Entry 5ITT (X-ray diffraction, 2.53 A resolution); this record covers chains A and D.

Chain A:
Molecule: Endonuclease 8-like 1
From: Homo sapiens
Notes: EC 3.2.2.-, 4.2.99.18
Reference sequence: Q96FI4 (NEIL1_HUMAN); residues 1-390 here = UniProt positions 1-390
Amino-acid sequence (400 residues; row label = number of the first residue in the row):
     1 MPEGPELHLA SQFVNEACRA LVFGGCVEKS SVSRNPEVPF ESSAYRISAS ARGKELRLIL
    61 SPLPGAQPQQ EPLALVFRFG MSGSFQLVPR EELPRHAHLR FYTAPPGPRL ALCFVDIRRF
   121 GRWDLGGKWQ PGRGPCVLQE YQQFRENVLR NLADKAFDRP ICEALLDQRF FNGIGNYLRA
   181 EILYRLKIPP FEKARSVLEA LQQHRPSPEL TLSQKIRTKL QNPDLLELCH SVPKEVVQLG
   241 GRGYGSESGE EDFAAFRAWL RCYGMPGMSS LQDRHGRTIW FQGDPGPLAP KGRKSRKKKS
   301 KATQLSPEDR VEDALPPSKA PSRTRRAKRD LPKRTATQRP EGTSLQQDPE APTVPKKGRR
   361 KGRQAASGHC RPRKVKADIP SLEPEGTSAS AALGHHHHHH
Unresolved in the structure: 1, 203-221, 292-400
Sequence notes: engineered mutation Arg242 (Lys in Q96FI4); expression tag (391-400)
UniProt features mapped onto this chain:
  - active site: Pro2 (Schiff-base intermediate with DNA), Glu3 (Proton donor), Lys54 (Proton donor), Arg339 (Proton donor)
  - binding site (DNA): Asn176, Arg339
  - natural variant: Ala44 (A44D: Found in a patient with childhood-onset nephrotic syndrome, focal segmental glomerulosclerosis and end-stage renal disease; uncertain significance), Ala156 (A156T: Found in a patient with childhood-onset steroid-resistant nephrotic syndrome; uncertain significance), Glu181 (E181K: Found in a patient with nephrotic syndrome also carrying mutation P-159 in MYO1E), Arg242 (K242R: In RNA edited version; this construct carries the variant)
  - mutagenesis: Pro2 (P2T: Loss of glycosylase and AP lyase activity; Loss of glycosylase activity), Glu3 (E3Q: Loss of glycosylase and AP lyase activity), Lys54 (K54L: Loss of glycosylase activity), Arg277 (R277A: Strongly reduced glycosylase activity. Has little effect on AP lyase activity)
What the authors report for this chain:
  - binding site for the 26-nt DNA strand (chain D): Met81, Arg118, Phe120, Tyr244
  - conformationally variable residues (loop rearrangement): Gly240 to Asp252
  - catalytic residues: Pro2, Glu6, Arg242 (from molecular simulation)
  - mutagenesis - R242K: increased catalytic activity on Tg
  - mutagenesis - E6A, R242Q (15-fold): decreased catalytic activity on Tg
  - mutagenesis - R242K: unchanged catalytic activity (lyase activity)

Chain D:
Molecule: 26-nt DNA strand
Sequence (26 nucleotides; numbered 1 to 28; 2 numbers in that range are skipped by the numbering (no residue carries them; nothing is unmodelled there); the number before each row is that of its first residue):
     1 CGTCCACGTC TAC
    16 TAGACCTGGA CGG

How chain A and chain D interact:
Pairs across the interface (37):
  Pro2(A) - DC7(D)  sugar contact
  Glu3(A) - DC7(D)  sugar contact
  Glu3(A) - DG8(D)  phosphate contact
  Arg34(A) - DC21(D)  salt bridge to the phosphate
  Lys54(A) - DG8(D)  salt bridge to the phosphate
  Lys54(A) - DT9(D)  salt bridge to the phosphate
  Arg78(A) - DC10(D)  salt bridge to the phosphate
  Gly80(A) - DG8(D)  sugar contact
  Met81(A) - DA6(D)  sugar contact
  Met81(A) - DC7(D)  sugar contact
  Met81(A) - DG8(D)  sugar contact
  His96(A) - DT22(D)  hydrogen bond to the phosphate
  His96(A) - DG23(D)  salt bridge to the phosphate
  Ile117(A) - DT22(D)  sugar contact
  Ile117(A) - DG23(D)  sugar contact
  Arg118(A) - DA6(D)  base contact
  Arg118(A) - DC21(D)  hydrogen bond to the base
  Arg118(A) - DT22(D)  base contact
  Arg119(A) - DC21(D)  hydrogen bond to the phosphate
  Arg119(A) - DT22(D)  salt bridge to the phosphate
  Phe120(A) - DG8(D)  base contact
  Phe120(A) - DC20(D)  base contact
  Phe120(A) - DC21(D)  base contact
  Gln130(A) - DC10(D)  phosphate contact
  Arg133(A) - DT9(D)  salt bridge to the phosphate
  Gln168(A) - DT9(D)  phosphate contact
  Gly175(A) - DG8(D)  phosphate contact
  Asn176(A) - DC7(D)  hydrogen bond to the phosphate
  Asn176(A) - DG8(D)  hydrogen bond to the phosphate
  Tyr177(A) - DC7(D)  sugar contact
  Tyr244(A) - DA6(D)  phosphate contact
  Tyr244(A) - DC7(D)  sugar contact
  Tyr263(A) - DA6(D)  phosphate contact
  Tyr263(A) - DC7(D)  hydrogen bond to the phosphate
  Arg277(A) - DC7(D)  salt bridge to the phosphate
  Arg277(A) - DG8(D)  salt bridge to the phosphate
  Thr278(A) - DA6(D)  hydrogen bond to the phosphate
Other interface residues (no listed pair), chain A (24 interface residues in all): Leu166, Ile174

Summary:
24 residues of chain A and 9 residues of chain D are in contact, with 7 hydrogen bonds and 9 salt bridges.
Polar contacts include Arg118(A)-DC21(D), His96(A)-DT22(D) and Arg119(A)-DC21(D). The paper reports catalytic
residues Pro2(A), Glu6(A) and Arg242(A); E6A and R242Q of chain A reduce catalytic activity on Tg.
Here chain A is Endonuclease 8-like 1 (Homo sapiens) and chain D is a 26-nt DNA strand. Entry 5ITT (Crystal
Structure of Human NEIL1 bound to duplex DNA containing THF) was determined by X-ray diffraction (same
publication as 5ITQ, 5ITR, 5ITU, 5ITX and 5ITY).
